PDB entry 3UUD | X-ray diffraction, 1.60 A resolution | chains B and D of the 4 polymer chains in the assembly

== Chain B ==
Name: Estrogen receptor
Organism: Homo sapiens
Notes: fragment: Ligand binding domain (residues 302-552)
Reference sequence: P03372 (ESR1_HUMAN); residues 302-552 here = UniProt positions 302-552
Sequence (251 residues; numbered 302 to 552; the number before each row is that of its first residue):
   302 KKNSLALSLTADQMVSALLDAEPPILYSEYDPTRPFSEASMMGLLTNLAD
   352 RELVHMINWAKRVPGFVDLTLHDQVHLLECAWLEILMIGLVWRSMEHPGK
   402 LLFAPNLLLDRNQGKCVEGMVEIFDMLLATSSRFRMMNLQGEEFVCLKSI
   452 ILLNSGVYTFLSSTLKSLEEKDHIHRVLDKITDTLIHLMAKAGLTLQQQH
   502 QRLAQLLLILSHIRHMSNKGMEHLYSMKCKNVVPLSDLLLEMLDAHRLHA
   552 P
Unresolved in the structure: 302-303, 462-471, 551-552
Sequence notes: engineered mutation Ser537 (Tyr in P03372)
Modified / non-standard residues: Cys381 (s-hydroxycysteine; CSO); Cys417 (s-hydroxycysteine; CSO)
Small-molecule neighbours: estradiol (EST): Met343, Leu346, Thr347, Leu349, Ala350, Glu353, Leu384, Leu387, Met388, Leu391, Arg394, Phe404, Met421, Ile424, Leu428, Gly521, His524, Leu525

== Chain D ==
Name: Nuclear receptor coactivator 1
Notes: EC 2.3.1.48; fragment: Coactivator peptide SRC-1
Reference sequence: Q15788 (NCOA1_HUMAN); residue numbers follow UniProt; this construct covers 686-698
Sequence (13 residues; each row starts with the number of its first residue):
   686 RHKILHRLLQEGS
Unresolved in the structure: 697-698

== How chain B and chain D interact ==
Pairs across the interface - 22 pairs, chain B then chain D:
  Ile358(B) with Leu690(D), hydrophobic; Leu693(D), hydrophobic; Leu694(D), hydrophobic
  Lys362(B) with Leu693(D), hydrogen bond (side chain-backbone); Leu694(D); Glu696(D)
  Leu372(B) with Leu694(D), hydrophobic; Gln695(D)
  Gln375(B) with Leu694(D)
  Val376(B) with Lys688(D); Leu690(D), hydrophobic; His691(D); Leu694(D), hydrophobic
  Leu379(B) with Leu694(D), hydrophobic
  Glu380(B) with Lys688(D), salt bridge; Leu690(D)
  Asp538(B) with Ile689(D)
  Leu539(B) with Ile689(D); Leu693(D), hydrophobic
  Glu542(B) with Lys688(D); Ile689(D), hydrogen bond (side chain-backbone)
  Met543(B) with Leu690(D), hydrophobic
Interface residues without a listed pair, chain B (13 interface residues in all): Val355, Phe367
Interface residues without a listed pair, chain D (9 interface residues in all): His687

== Summary ==
13 residues of chain B and 9 residues of chain D are in contact, with 2 hydrogen bonds and 1 salt bridge.
Among the polar pairs are Glu380(B)-Lys688(D), Lys362(B)-Leu693(D) and Glu542(B)-Ile689(D). Bound to chain B:
estradiol.
Chain B is Estrogen receptor (Homo sapiens) and chain D is Nuclear receptor coactivator 1; the structure,
Crystal structure of hERa-LBD (Y537S) in complex with estradiol, was determined by X-ray diffraction,
deposited together with 3UU7, 3UUA and 3UUC.
